PDB entry 6QCW | X-ray diffraction, 2.88 A resolution | chains C and R of the 6 polymer chains in the assembly

== Chain C ==
Protein: Polymerase basic protein 2
Source organism: Influenza B virus
UniProt: Q5V8X3 (Q5V8X3_9INFB); residue numbers follow UniProt; this construct covers 1-770
Amino-acid sequence (798 residues; row label = number of the first residue in the row; numbers below 1 keep their minus sign (Gly-8 is residue -8)):
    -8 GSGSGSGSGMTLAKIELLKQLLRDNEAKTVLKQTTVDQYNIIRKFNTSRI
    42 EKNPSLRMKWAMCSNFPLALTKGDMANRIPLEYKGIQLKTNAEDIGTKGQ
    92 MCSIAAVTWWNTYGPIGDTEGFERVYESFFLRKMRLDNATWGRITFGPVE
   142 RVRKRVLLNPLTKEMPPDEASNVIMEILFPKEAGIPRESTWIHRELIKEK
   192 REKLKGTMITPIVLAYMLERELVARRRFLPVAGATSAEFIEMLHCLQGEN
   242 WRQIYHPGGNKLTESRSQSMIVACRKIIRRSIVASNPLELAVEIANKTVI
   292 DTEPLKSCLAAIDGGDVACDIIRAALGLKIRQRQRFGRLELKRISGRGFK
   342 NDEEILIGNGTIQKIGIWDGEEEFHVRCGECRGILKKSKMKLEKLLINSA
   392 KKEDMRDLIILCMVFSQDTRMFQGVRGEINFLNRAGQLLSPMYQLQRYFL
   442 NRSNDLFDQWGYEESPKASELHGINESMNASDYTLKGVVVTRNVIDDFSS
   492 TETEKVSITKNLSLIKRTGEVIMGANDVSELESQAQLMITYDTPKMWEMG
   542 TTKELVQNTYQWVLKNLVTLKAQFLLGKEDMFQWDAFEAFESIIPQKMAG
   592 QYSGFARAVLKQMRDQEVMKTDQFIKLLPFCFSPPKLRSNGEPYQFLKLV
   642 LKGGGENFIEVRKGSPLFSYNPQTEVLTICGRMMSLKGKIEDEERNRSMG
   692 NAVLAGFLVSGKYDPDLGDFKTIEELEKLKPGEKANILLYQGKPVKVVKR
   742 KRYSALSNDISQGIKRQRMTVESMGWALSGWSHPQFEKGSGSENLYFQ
Unresolved in the structure: -8 to -1, 486-493, 741-789
Differences from the reference sequence: expression tag (-8 to 0, 771-789)

== Chain R ==
Molecule: 21-nt RNA strand
Sequence (21 nucleotides; numbered 1 to 21; the number before each row is that of its first residue):
     1 UAUACCUCUGCUUCUGCUAUU

== How chain C and chain R interact ==
Pairs across the interface (11; chain C residue first):
  Ser39(C) - U12(R)  base contact
  Arg40(C) - C11(R)  hydrogen bond to the base
  Arg40(C) - U12(R)  hydrogen bond to the sugar
  Arg40(C) - U15(R)  salt bridge to the phosphate
  Glu42(C) - C11(R)  base contact
  Lys43(C) - U15(R)  hydrogen bond to the base
  Arg48(C) - C11(R)  salt bridge to the phosphate
  Trp51(C) - G10(R)  hydrogen bond to the sugar
  Trp51(C) - C11(R)  hydrogen bond to the phosphate
  Arg218(C) - U21(R)  sugar contact
  Arg425(C) - U20(R)  salt bridge to the phosphate
Other interface residues (no listed pair), chain C (9 interface residues in all): Ile41
Other interface residues (no listed pair), chain R (8 interface residues in all): G16, A19

== Overview ==
9 residues of chain C and 8 residues of chain R are in contact, with 5 hydrogen bonds and 3 salt bridges.
Among the polar pairs are Arg40(C)-C11(R), Lys43(C)-U15(R) and Arg40(C)-U12(R).
Here chain C is Polymerase basic protein 2 (Influenza B virus) and chain R is a 21-nt RNA strand. Entry 6QCW
(Crystal structure of influenza B polymerase initiation state with capped 14-mer RNA primer) was determined by
X-ray diffraction together with 6QCS, 6QCT, 6QCV and 6QCX from the same study.
